Entry 1HJC (X-ray diffraction, 2.65 A resolution); this record covers chains A and B of the 3 polymer chains in the assembly.

[Chain A]
Protein: Runt-related transcription factor 1
Source organism: Mus musculus
UniProt: Q03347 (AML1_MOUSE); residues 60-182 here = UniProt positions 60-182
Amino-acid sequence (123 residues; numbered 60 to 182; the number before each row is that of its first residue):
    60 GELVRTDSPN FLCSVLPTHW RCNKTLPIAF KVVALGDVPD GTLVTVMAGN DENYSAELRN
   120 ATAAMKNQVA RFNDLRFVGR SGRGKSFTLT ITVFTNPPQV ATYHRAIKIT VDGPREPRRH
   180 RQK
Not modelled in the structure: 178-182
UniProt features mapped onto this chain:
  - region (Interaction with DNA): Arg80 to Thr84, Arg135 to Gly143, Ile168 to Arg177
  - binding site (chloride): Asn112, Glu116, Arg139, Val170
  - mutagenesis: Arg80 (R80A: Interferes with DNA-binding), Asn109 (N109A: Interferes with heterodimerization), Tyr113 (Y113A: Interferes with heterodimerization), Arg142 (R142A: Interferes with DNA-binding), Lys144 (K144M: Interferes with DNA-binding), Thr149 (T149A: Interferes with heterodimerization), Val170 (V170A: No effect), Asp171 (D171A: Interferes with DNA-binding), Arg174 (R174A: Interferes with DNA-binding), Arg177 (R177A: Interferes with DNA-binding)

[Chain B]
Molecule: 16-nt DNA strand
Notes: fragment: fragment from csf-1r promoter
Sequence (16 nucleotides; numbered 11 to 26; the number before each row is that of its first residue):
    11 GAACTCTGTG GTTGCG

[Interface between chain A and chain B]
Residue-residue contacts (9):
  Arg80(A) with DT17(B), base contact; DG18(B), salt bridge to the phosphate
  Lys83(A) with DT17(B), phosphate contact
  Arg135(A) with DC16(B), salt bridge to the phosphate
  Arg142(A) with DG24(B), base contact
  Arg174(A) with DT19(B), base contact; DG20(B), hydrogen bond to the base
  Arg177(A) with DG21(B), hydrogen bond to the base; DT22(B), hydrogen bond to the base
Other interface residues (no listed pair), chain A (7 interface residues in all): Asp171

[Overview]
7 residues of chain A face 8 of chain B across their interface; the contacts include 3 hydrogen bonds and 2
salt bridges. Among the polar pairs are Arg174(A)-DG20(B), Arg177(A)-DG21(B) and Arg177(A)-DT22(B). UniProt
lists 4 chloride-binding residues and 10 mutagenesis sites on chain A.
Chain A is Runt-related transcription factor 1 (Mus musculus) and chain B is a 16-nt DNA strand; the
structure, Crystal structure of runx-1/AML1/cbfalpha runt domain bound to a DNA fragment from the csf-1R
promoter, was determined by X-ray diffraction together with 1IO4 and 1HJB from the same study.
